PDB entry 4C74 | X-ray diffraction, 1.97 A resolution | chain A

# Chain A
Name: Phenylacetone monooxygenase
Organism: Thermobifida fusca
Notes: EC 1.14.13.92
Reference sequence: Q47PU3 (PAMO_THEFY); residue numbers follow UniProt; this construct covers 1-542
Amino-acid sequence (542 residues; numbered 1 to 542; the number before each row is that of its first residue):
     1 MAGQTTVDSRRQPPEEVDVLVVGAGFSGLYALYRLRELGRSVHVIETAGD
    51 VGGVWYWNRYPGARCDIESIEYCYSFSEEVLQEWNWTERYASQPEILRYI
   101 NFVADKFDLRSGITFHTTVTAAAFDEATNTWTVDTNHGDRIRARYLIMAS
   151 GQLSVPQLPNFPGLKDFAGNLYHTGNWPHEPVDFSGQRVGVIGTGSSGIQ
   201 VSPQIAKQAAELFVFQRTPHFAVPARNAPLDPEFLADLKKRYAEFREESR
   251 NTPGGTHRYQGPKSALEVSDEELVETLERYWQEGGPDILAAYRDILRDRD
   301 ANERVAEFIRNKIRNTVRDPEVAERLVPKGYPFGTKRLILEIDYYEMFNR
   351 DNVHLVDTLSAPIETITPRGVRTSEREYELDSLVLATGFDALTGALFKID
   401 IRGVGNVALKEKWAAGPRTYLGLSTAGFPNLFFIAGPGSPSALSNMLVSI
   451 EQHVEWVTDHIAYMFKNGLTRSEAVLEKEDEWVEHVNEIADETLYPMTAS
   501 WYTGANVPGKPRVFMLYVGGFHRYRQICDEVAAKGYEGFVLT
Unresolved in the structure: 1-11
UniProt features mapped onto this chain:
  - binding site (FAD): Ser27, Glu46, Val54 to Trp57, Asp66, Tyr72, Val119, Gln152, Met446
  - binding site (NADP(+)): Arg64 to Asp66, Thr194 to Gln200, Arg217, Thr218, Lys336, Arg337, Trp501
  - site: Arg337 (Transition state stabilizer)
Small-molecule neighbours:
  - FAD (flavin-adenine dinucleotide): Val22, Gly23, Ala24, Gly25, Phe26, Ser27, Gly28, Ile45, Glu46, Thr47, Ala48, Gly52, Gly53, Val54, Trp55, Trp57, Asn58, Tyr60, Cys65, Asp66, Ile67, Tyr72, Thr117, Thr118, Val119, Ala149, Ser150, Gly151, Gln152, Leu153, Ser154, Arg337, Phe389, Ala395, Ile399, Ser444, Asn445, Met446, Ile450
  - 3-acetylpyridine adenine dinucleotide (N01): Tyr60, Arg64, Cys65, Asp66, Leu153, Pro159, Asn160, Phe161, Ile192, Gly193, Thr194, Gly195, Ser196, Ser197, Gly198, Gln200, Arg217, Thr218, His220, Lys336, Arg337, Ala386, Thr387, Gly388, Phe389, Trp501

# Summary
Chain A binds flavin-adenine dinucleotide and 3-acetylpyridine adenine dinucleotide. From UniProt: 11
FAD-binding residues and 15 NADP+-binding residues.
Chain A is Phenylacetone monooxygenase (Thermobifida fusca); the structure, Phenylacetone monooxygenase:
Reduced enzyme in complex with APADP, was determined by X-ray diffraction, deposited together with 4OVI and
4C77.
